PDB entry 7TDR | X-ray diffraction, 2.28 A resolution | chain A

Chain A:
Protein: 34k2 salivary protein
Source organism: Aedes albopictus
Reference sequence: Q5MIU2 (Q5MIU2_AEDAL); numbering as in UniProt (aligned over 21-322)
Sequence (306 residues; each row starts with the number of its first residue):
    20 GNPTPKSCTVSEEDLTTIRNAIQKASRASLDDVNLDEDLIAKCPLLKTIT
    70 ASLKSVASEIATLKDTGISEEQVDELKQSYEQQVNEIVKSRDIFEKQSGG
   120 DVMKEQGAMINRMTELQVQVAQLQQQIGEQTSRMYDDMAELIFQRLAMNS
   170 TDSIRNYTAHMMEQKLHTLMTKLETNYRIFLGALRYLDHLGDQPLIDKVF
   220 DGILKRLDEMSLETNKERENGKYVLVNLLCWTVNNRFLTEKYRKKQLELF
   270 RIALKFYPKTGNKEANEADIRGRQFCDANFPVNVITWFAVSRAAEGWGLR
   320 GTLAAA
Not modelled in the structure: 20-24, 314-325
Differences from the reference sequence: expression tag (20, 323-325)
Modified / non-standard residues: Mse122, Mse128, Mse132, Mse153, Mse157, Mse167, Mse180, Mse181, Mse189, Mse229 (selenomethionine; parent Met)
Cystine bridges: C27-C62, C249-C295
Swiss-Prot annotation at these positions:
  - glycosylation (N-linked (GlcNAc...) asparagine): N168, N175
  - mutagenesis: R38 (R38S: Reduces the interaction with cuticular protein Cp19), S151 to R152 (No significant effect on the interaction with cuticular protein Cp19)
Reported in the primary citation:
  - post-translational modification sites: N168, N175 (proposed by the authors, not directly observed)
  - mutagenesis - R38S: abolished binding to Cp19

Summary:
UniProt lists 3 mutagenesis sites. From the paper: R38S abolishes binding to Cp19; modification sites N168 and
N175.
Chain A is 34k2 salivary protein (Aedes albopictus); the structure, Labrum-interacting protein from saliva
LIPS-2 (34K-2) from Aedes albopictus, selenomethionine derivative, was determined by X-ray diffraction
together with 7TDS from the same study.
